7VAY - chains G and H of the 12 polymer chains in the assembly; structure by electron microscopy, 3.30 A resolution.

# Chain G
Protein: V-type ATP synthase subunit D
From: Thermus thermophilus HB8
Reference sequence: O87880 (VATD_THET8); residue numbers follow UniProt; this construct covers 1-223
Sequence (223 residues; numbered 1 to 223; the number before each row is that of its first residue):
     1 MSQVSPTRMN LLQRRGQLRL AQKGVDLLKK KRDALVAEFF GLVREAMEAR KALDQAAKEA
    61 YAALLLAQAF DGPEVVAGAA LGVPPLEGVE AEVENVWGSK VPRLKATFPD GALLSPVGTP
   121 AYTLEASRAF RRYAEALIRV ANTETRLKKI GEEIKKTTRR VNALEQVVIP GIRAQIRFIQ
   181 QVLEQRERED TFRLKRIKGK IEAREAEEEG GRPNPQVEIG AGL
Not modelled in the structure: 1-3, 210-223

# Chain H
Protein: V-type ATP synthase subunit F
From: Thermus thermophilus HB8
Reference sequence: P74903 (VATF_THET8); residues 1-104 here = UniProt positions 1-104
Sequence (104 residues; row label = number of the first residue in the row):
     1 MAVIADPETA QGFRLAGLEG YGASSAEEAQ SLLETLVERG GYALVAVDEA LLPDPERAVE
    61 RLMRGRDLPV LLPIAGLKEA FQGHDVEGYM RELVRKTIGF DIKL

# Chain G / chain H interface
Residue-residue contacts (38; chain G residue first):
  F39(G) with V94(H), hydrophobic; T97(H)
  V43(G) with M90(H), hydrophobic
  M47(G) with E87(H); M90(H), hydrophobic; K103(H)
  R50(G) with P73(H); V86(H); Y89(H), hydrogen bond
  D54(G) with H84(H)
  K58(G) with F81(H), hydrogen bond (side chain-backbone)
  Y61(G) with L77(H); K78(H); F81(H), hydrophobic
  L64(G) with G12(H)
  A80(G) with R14(H); L15(H), hydrophobic
  V83(G) with L15(H)
  P85(G) with G17(H)
  L86(G) with A16(H)
  V89(G) with M1(H), hydrophobic
  A91(G) with L68(H), hydrophobic
  P102(G) with D67(H)
  L104(G) with M1(H), hydrophobic; A43(H), hydrophobic; V70(H), hydrophobic
  S127(G) with L15(H)
  F130(G) with G12(H); F13(H)
  Y133(G) with F13(H), hydrophobic
  L137(G) with L72(H), hydrophobic; I74(H), hydrophobic
  V140(G) with L72(H), hydrophobic
  E144(G) with Y89(H), hydrogen bond; L93(H)
  L147(G) with L93(H), hydrophobic
  G151(G) with T97(H)
  K155(G) with T97(H)
Interface residues without a listed pair, chain G (32 interface residues in all): F40, A57, L65, A126, A141, T145, I154
Interface residues without a listed pair, chain H (33 interface residues in all): E8, L18, L44, A46, A80, I98, I102

# In short
Chain G and chain H form an interface of 32 and 33 residues respectively, with 3 hydrogen bonds. Polar
contacts include R50(G)-Y89(H), K58(G)-F81(H) and E144(G)-Y89(H).
Chain G is V-type ATP synthase subunit D and chain H is V-type ATP synthase subunit F, both from Thermus
thermophilus HB8; the structure, V1EG domain of V/A-ATPase from Thermus thermophilus at saturated ATP-gamma-S
condition, state2, was determined by electron microscopy, deposited together with 7VAI, 7VAJ, 7VAK, 7VAL,
7VAM, 7VAN and 11 further entries.
